8OIX - chains A and G of the 28 polymer chains in the assembly; structure by electron microscopy, 2.89 A resolution.

[Chain A]
Molecule: Family T1, proteasome alpha subunit, threonine peptidase
Organism: Trichomonas vaginalis G3
UniProtKB: A2F568 (A2F568_TRIV3); residues 1-241 here = UniProt positions 1-241
Chain sequence (241 residues; numbered 1 to 241; the number before each row is that of its first residue):
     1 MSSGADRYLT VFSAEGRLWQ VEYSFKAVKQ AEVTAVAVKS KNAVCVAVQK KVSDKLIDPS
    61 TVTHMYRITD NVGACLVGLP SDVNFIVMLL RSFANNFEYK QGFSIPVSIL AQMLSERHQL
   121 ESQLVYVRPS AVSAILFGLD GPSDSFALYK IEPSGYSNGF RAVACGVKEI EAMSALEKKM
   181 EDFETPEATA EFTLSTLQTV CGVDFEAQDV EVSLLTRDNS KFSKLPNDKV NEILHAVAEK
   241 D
Unresolved in the structure: 1, 241

[Chain G]
Molecule: Family T1, proteasome alpha subunit, threonine peptidase
Organism: Trichomonas vaginalis G3
UniProtKB: A2D8G5 (A2D8G5_TRIV3); residues 1-240 here = UniProt positions 1-240
Chain sequence (240 residues; row label = number of the first residue in the row):
     1 MSGAGSGYDF NPITFSPDGR QFQVEYATKA VEKDSLALGV KCKDGILLAA EKNLTSTLLT
    61 PGGNPRIFWI NDSIACATIG HRPDCYSIVE QSRNRAETFT SNFGIKITVP QLASEVSQQF
   121 HLAHYYQAYR PFGCTVIFAS YKDDALYAIE PSGAFYGYFA SCFGKNSNLA RAELQKTEWK
   181 NITVREAVPE VARIIKSLHE SQFKKWEIEM FWLCEETNGR PQKVPEDVFQ SRFVNENPQN
Unresolved in the structure: 1-4, 235-240

[Interface between chain A and chain G]
Pairs across the interface (76; chain A residue first):
  Arg-7(A) / Tyr-8(G)
  Tyr-8(A) / Gly-7(G)
  Tyr-8(A) / Tyr-8(G)  hydrophobic
  Tyr-8(A) / Thr-14(G)  hydrogen bond (backbone-side chain)
  Leu-9(A) / Asn-11(G)
  Leu-9(A) / Gln-127(G)
  Gln-20(A) / Ile-13(G)
  Gln-20(A) / Thr-14(G)
  Gln-20(A) / Phe-15(G)  hydrogen bond (side chain-backbone)
  Tyr-23(A) / Tyr-8(G)  hydrophobic
  Tyr-23(A) / Phe-15(G)
  Tyr-23(A) / Ser-16(G)
  Tyr-23(A) / Pro-17(G)  hydrophobic
  Tyr-23(A) / Gly-19(G)
  Ser-24(A) / Phe-15(G)
  Lys-26(A) / Pro-17(G)
  Ala-27(A) / Phe-15(G)  hydrophobic
  Ala-27(A) / Gly-19(G)
  Gln-30(A) / Asp-18(G)  hydrogen bond (side chain-backbone)
  Gln-30(A) / Gly-19(G)
  Gln-30(A) / Arg-20(G)
  Asp-54(A) / Arg-171(G)  salt bridge
  Lys-55(A) / Phe-159(G)
  Lys-55(A) / Gln-175(G)
  Leu-56(A) / Tyr-158(G)
  Leu-56(A) / Phe-159(G)  hydrogen bond (backbone-backbone)
  Leu-56(A) / Ala-160(G)
  Leu-56(A) / Arg-171(G)
  Leu-56(A) / Leu-174(G)  hydrophobic
  Leu-56(A) / Gln-175(G)
  Ile-57(A) / Tyr-156(G)  hydrophobic
  Ile-57(A) / Gly-157(G)
  Ile-57(A) / Tyr-158(G)  hydrophobic
  Ile-57(A) / Phe-159(G)
  Asp-58(A) / Gly-157(G)  hydrogen bond (backbone-backbone)
  Asp-58(A) / Tyr-158(G)
  Asp-58(A) / Phe-159(G)
  Pro-59(A) / Phe-159(G)
  Thr-61(A) / Tyr-147(G)
  Thr-61(A) / Tyr-156(G)
  Thr-61(A) / Gly-157(G)  hydrogen bond (side chain-backbone)
  Val-62(A) / Tyr-156(G)  hydrophobic
  Leu-79(A) / Phe-15(G)  hydrophobic
  Leu-79(A) / Gln-21(G)
  Pro-80(A) / Ala-154(G)  hydrophobic
  Pro-80(A) / Tyr-156(G)
  Ser-81(A) / His-121(G)
  Ser-81(A) / His-124(G)
  Ser-81(A) / Ser-152(G)  hydrogen bond (side chain-backbone)
  Ser-81(A) / Gly-153(G)
  Ser-81(A) / Ala-154(G)
  Asp-82(A) / His-121(G)  salt bridge
  Asn-84(A) / Gly-153(G)
  Asn-84(A) / Phe-155(G)
  Phe-85(A) / His-121(G)
  Phe-85(A) / Tyr-125(G)
  Met-88(A) / Gln-118(G)
  Arg-117(A) / Tyr-125(G)
  Glu-121(A) / Tyr-125(G)  hydrogen bond
  Val-125(A) / Ile-13(G)
  Val-125(A) / Gln-127(G)
  Tyr-126(A) / Ile-13(G)
  Tyr-126(A) / Tyr-125(G)
  Tyr-126(A) / Tyr-126(G)
  Tyr-126(A) / Gln-127(G)  hydrogen bond (backbone-backbone)
  Val-127(A) / Ile-13(G)
  Val-127(A) / Tyr-125(G)
  Val-127(A) / Tyr-126(G)  hydrophobic
  Arg-128(A) / Ile-13(G)
  Arg-128(A) / Phe-15(G)
  Arg-128(A) / Gln-21(G)
  Arg-128(A) / His-121(G)  hydrogen bond
  Arg-128(A) / His-124(G)  hydrogen bond (side chain-backbone)
  Arg-128(A) / Tyr-125(G)  hydrogen bond (backbone-backbone)
  Pro-129(A) / Phe-15(G)
  Ala-131(A) / Phe-15(G)  hydrophobic
Also at the interface, not in a pair above, chain A (33 interface residues in all): Ser-130

[In short]
33 residues of chain A face 31 of chain G across their interface; the contacts include 12 hydrogen bonds and 2
salt bridges. Polar contacts include Asp-54(A)/Arg-171(G), Asp-82(A)/His-121(G) and Tyr-8(A)/Thr-14(G).
Chain A is Family T1, proteasome alpha subunit, threonine peptidase and chain G is Family T1, proteasome alpha
subunit, threonine peptidase, both from Trichomonas vaginalis G3; the structure, CryoEM structure of 20S
Trichomonas vaginalis proteasome in complex with proteasome inhibitor Salinosporamid A, was determined by
electron microscopy (same publication as 8P0T).
